8IQ6 - chains A and B of the 5 polymer chains in the assembly; structure by electron microscopy, 3.40 A resolution.

[Chain A]
Protein: Guanine nucleotide-binding protein G(s) subunit alpha isoforms short
From: Homo sapiens
UniProt: P63092 (GNAS2_HUMAN); the construct has insertions or renumbered stretches relative to UniProt, so the offset changes along the chain: 17-56 = UniProt 17-56; 188-195 = UniProt 57-64; 204-253 = UniProt 204-253; 264-394 = UniProt 264-394
Chain sequence (245 residues; numbered 9 to 394; 141 numbers in that range are skipped by the numbering (no residue carries them; nothing is unmodelled there); the number before each row is that of its first residue):
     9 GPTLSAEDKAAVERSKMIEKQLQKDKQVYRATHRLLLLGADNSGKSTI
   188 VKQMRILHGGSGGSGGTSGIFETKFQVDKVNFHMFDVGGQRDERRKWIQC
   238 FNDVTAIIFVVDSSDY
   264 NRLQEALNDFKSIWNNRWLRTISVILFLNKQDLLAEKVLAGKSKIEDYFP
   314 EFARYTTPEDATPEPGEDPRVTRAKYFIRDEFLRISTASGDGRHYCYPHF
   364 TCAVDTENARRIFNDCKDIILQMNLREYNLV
Not modelled in the structure: 9-16, 188-206, 304-310, 326-335
Differences from the reference sequence: expression tag (9-16); conflict Ala19 (Gln in P63092), Val20 (Arg in P63092), Arg22 (Ala in P63092), Ser23 (Asn in P63092), Met25 (Lys in P63092), Asp49 (Gly in P63092), Asn50 (Glu in P63092), Asp249 (Ala in P63092), Asp252 (Ser in P63092), Asp272 (Leu in P63092), Ala372 (Ile in P63092), Ile375 (Val in P63092), Lys380 (Arg in P63092), Leu384 (Gln in P63092), Gln385 (Arg in P63092), Asn387 (His in P63092), Glu390 (Gln in P63092), Asn392 (Glu in P63092), Val394 (Leu in P63092); linker (196-203)

[Chain B]
Protein: Guanine nucleotide-binding protein G(I)/G(S)/G(T) subunit beta-1
From: Homo sapiens
UniProt: P62873 (GBB1_HUMAN); numbering as in UniProt (aligned over 2-340)
Chain sequence (358 residues; each row starts with the number of its first residue; numbers below 1 keep their minus sign (Met-17 is residue -17)):
   -17 MHHHHHHLEVLFQGPGSSGSELDQLRQEAEQLKNQIRDARKACADATLSQ
    33 ITNNIDPVGRIQMRTRRTLRGHLAKIYAMHWGTDSRLLVSASQDGKLIIW
    83 DSYTTNKVHAIPLRSSWVMTCAYAPSGNYVACGGLDNICSIYNLKTREGN
   133 VRVSRELAGHTGYLSCCRFLDDNQIVTSSGDTTCALWDIETGQQTTTFTG
   183 HTGDVMSLSLAPDTRLFVSGACDASAKLWDVREGMCRQTFTGHESDINAI
   233 CFFPNGNAFATGSDDATCRLFDLRADQELMTYSHDNIICGITSVSFSKSG
   283 RLLLAGYDDFNCNVWDALKADRAGVLAGHDNRVSCLGVTDDGMAVATGSW
   333 DSFLKIWN
Not modelled in the structure: -17 to 6, 128-132
Differences from the reference sequence: initiating methionine (-17); expression tag (-16 to 1)
UniProt features mapped onto this chain:
  - modified residue: Ser2 (N-acetylserine), His266 (Phosphohistidine)

[Chain A / chain B interface]
Contacting residue pairs (46; chain A residue first):
  Arg22(A) with Val90(B), hydrogen bond (side chain-backbone); His91(B), hydrogen bond
  Ser23(A) with Asn88(B); Lys89(B)
  Ile26(A) with Lys89(B); Val90(B); Ala92(B), hydrophobic
  Leu30(A) with Gly53(B); Leu55(B); Lys78(B); Ile80(B), hydrophobic; Lys89(B)
  Asp33(A) with Leu55(B); Lys78(B), salt bridge
  Lys34(A) with Leu55(B)
  Tyr37(A) with Ala56(B); Gln75(B), hydrogen bond
  Ile207(A) with Trp99(B); Leu117(B), hydrophobic
  Phe222(A) with Trp99(B), hydrophobic
  Gly226(A) with Thr143(B)
  Gln227(A) with Leu117(B), hydrogen bond (side chain-backbone); Asn119(B), hydrogen bond; Tyr145(B)
  Arg228(A) with Gly162(B), hydrogen bond (side chain-backbone); Asp163(B); Thr164(B)
  Arg232(A) with Cys204(B); Asp228(B), salt bridge
  Lys233(A) with Tyr145(B); Met188(B); Cys204(B); Asp228(B), salt bridge; Asn230(B); Asp246(B), salt bridge
  Trp234(A) with Leu117(B), hydrophobic
  Cys237(A) with Tyr59(B), hydrogen bond (backbone-side chain); Gln75(B); Trp99(B); Met101(B), hydrophobic
  Phe238(A) with Trp99(B), hydrophobic; Leu117(B), hydrophobic
  Asn239(A) with Lys57(B); Trp332(B)
  Asp240(A) with Gln75(B)
  Trp281(A) with Arg314(B)
Interface residues without a listed pair, chain A (24 interface residues in all): Ala19, Glu27, Glu230, Gln236
Interface residues without a listed pair, chain B (35 interface residues in all): Asp76, Gly144, Thr184, Gly185, Asp186, Asp290

[Summary]
Chain A and chain B form an interface of 24 and 35 residues respectively, with 7 hydrogen bonds and 4 salt
bridges. Among the polar pairs are Asp33(A)-Lys78(B), Arg232(A)-Asp228(B) and Lys233(A)-Asp228(B).
Here chain A is Guanine nucleotide-binding protein G(s) subunit alpha isoforms short and chain B is Guanine
nucleotide-binding protein G(I)/G(S)/G(T) subunit beta-1, both from Homo sapiens. Entry 8IQ6 (Cryo-EM
structure of Latanoprost-bound prostaglandin-F2-alpha receptor-miniGq-Nb35 complex) was determined by electron
microscopy (same publication as 8IQ4).
